Entry 1MET (X-ray diffraction, 1.90 A resolution); this record covers chains A and B.

Chain A (and B):
Protein: HIV-1 protease
From: Human immunodeficiency virus 1
Notes: EC 3.4.23.16; chain B of this document is another copy of the same molecule, construct and numbering; everything in this record applies to it too
UniProt: P03366 (POL_HV1B1); residues 1-99 here correspond to UniProt positions 57-155 (UniProt number = residue number + 56)
Chain sequence (99 residues; row label = number of the first residue in the row):
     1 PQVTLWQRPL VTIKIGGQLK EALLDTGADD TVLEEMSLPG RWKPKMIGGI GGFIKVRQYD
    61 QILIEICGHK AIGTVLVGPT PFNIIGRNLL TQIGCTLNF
Sequence notes: engineered mutation F82 (Val138 in P03366)
Small-molecule neighbours: dmp323(inhibitor of dupont merck) (DMP; [4-R-(-4-alpha,5-alpha,6-beta,7-beta)]-hexahydro-5,6-bis(hydroxy)-[1,3-bis([4-hydroxymethyl-phenyl]methyl)-4,7-bis(phen ylmethyl)]-2H-1,3-diazepinone): D25, G27, A28, D29, D30, V32, I47, G48, G49, I50, P81, F82, I84

Chain A / chain B interface:
Residue-residue contacts - 88 pairs, chain A then chain B:
  P1(A) - L97(B)
  P1(A) - N98(B)
  P1(A) - F99(B)  hydrogen bond (backbone-backbone)
  Q2(A) - T96(B)  hydrogen bond
  Q2(A) - L97(B)
  Q2(A) - N98(B)
  V3(A) - T96(B)
  V3(A) - L97(B)  hydrogen bond (backbone-backbone)
  T4(A) - T96(B)
  L5(A) - R87(B)  hydrogen bond (backbone-side chain)
  L5(A) - T91(B)
  L5(A) - C95(B)
  W6(A) - R87(B)  hydrogen bond (backbone-side chain)
  W6(A) - T91(B)
  Q7(A) - R87(B)
  R8(A) - D29(B)  salt bridge
  R8(A) - R87(B)
  P9(A) - T26(B)
  P9(A) - R87(B)
  L23(A) - G27(B)
  L24(A) - T26(B)  hydrogen bond (backbone-side chain)
  L24(A) - L97(B)  hydrophobic
  D25(A) - D25(B)
  D25(A) - T26(B)
  D25(A) - G27(B)
  T26(A) - L5(B)
  T26(A) - P9(B)
  T26(A) - L24(B)  hydrogen bond (side chain-backbone)
  T26(A) - D25(B)
  T26(A) - T26(B)  hydrogen bond (backbone-side chain)
  G27(A) - L23(B)
  G27(A) - D25(B)
  D29(A) - R8(B)  salt bridge
  I47(A) - I50(B)  hydrophobic
  G48(A) - I50(B)
  G49(A) - I50(B)
  I50(A) - G49(B)
  I50(A) - I50(B)
  I50(A) - G52(B)
  I50(A) - T80(B)
  I50(A) - P81(B)
  I50(A) - I84(B)  hydrophobic
  G51(A) - I50(B)
  G51(A) - G51(B)
  G51(A) - G52(B)
  G51(A) - I54(B)
  G52(A) - I50(B)
  G52(A) - G51(B)
  I54(A) - G51(B)
  C67(A) - F99(B)  hydrophobic
  H69(A) - F99(B)
  T80(A) - I50(B)
  R87(A) - L5(B)  hydrogen bond (side chain-backbone)
  R87(A) - W6(B)  hydrogen bond (side chain-backbone)
  R87(A) - Q7(B)
  R87(A) - R8(B)
  T91(A) - L5(B)
  T91(A) - W6(B)
  I93(A) - F99(B)
  G94(A) - N98(B)
  C95(A) - L5(B)
  C95(A) - L97(B)  hydrophobic
  C95(A) - N98(B)
  C95(A) - F99(B)  hydrophobic
  T96(A) - Q2(B)
  T96(A) - V3(B)
  T96(A) - T4(B)
  T96(A) - T96(B)
  T96(A) - L97(B)
  T96(A) - N98(B)  hydrogen bond (backbone-backbone)
  L97(A) - P1(B)
  L97(A) - Q2(B)
  L97(A) - V3(B)  hydrogen bond (backbone-backbone)
  L97(A) - T26(B)
  L97(A) - C95(B)  hydrophobic
  L97(A) - T96(B)
  L97(A) - L97(B)  hydrophobic
  N98(A) - P1(B)
  N98(A) - Q2(B)
  N98(A) - G94(B)
  N98(A) - C95(B)
  N98(A) - T96(B)  hydrogen bond (backbone-backbone)
  N98(A) - N98(B)
  F99(A) - P1(B)  hydrogen bond (backbone-backbone)
  F99(A) - C67(B)  hydrophobic
  F99(A) - H69(B)
  F99(A) - I93(B)
  F99(A) - C95(B)  hydrophobic
Also at the interface, not in a pair above, chain A (37 interface residues in all): F53, P81, L90
Also at the interface, not in a pair above, chain B (37 interface residues in all): V11, G48, F53

In short:
Chain A and chain B each contribute 37 residues to their interface, with 14 hydrogen bonds and 2 salt bridges.
Polar contacts include R8(A)-D29(B), Q2(A)-T96(B) and L5(A)-R87(B). Bound to chain A: dmp323(inhibitor of
dupont merck).
Chain A and chain B are both HIV-1 protease (Human immunodeficiency virus 1); the structure, HIV-1 mutant
(V82F) protease complexed with DMP323, was determined by X-ray diffraction, deposited together with 1MER, 1MES
and 1MEU.
